Entry 8E1P (X-ray diffraction, 3.82 A resolution); this record covers chains X and Z of the 18 polymer chains in the assembly.

== Chain X (and Z) ==
Name: Envelope glycoprotein gp41
Organism: Human immunodeficiency virus 1
Notes: chain Z of this document is another copy of the same molecule, construct and numbering; everything in this record applies to it too
Reference sequence: Q2N0S6 (Q2N0S6_9HIV1); residues 512-664 here correspond to UniProt positions 509-661 (UniProt number = residue number - 3)
Sequence (153 residues; each row starts with the number of its first residue):
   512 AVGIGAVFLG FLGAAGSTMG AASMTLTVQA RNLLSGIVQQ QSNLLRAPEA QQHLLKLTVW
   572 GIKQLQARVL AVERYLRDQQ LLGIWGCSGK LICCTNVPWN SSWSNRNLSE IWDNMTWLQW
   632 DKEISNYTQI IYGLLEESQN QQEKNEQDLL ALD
Unresolved in the structure: 512-517, 547-564
Construct notes: conflict Pro559 (Ile556 in Q2N0S6), Cys605 (Thr602 in Q2N0S6)
Disulfide bonds: Cys598-Cys604
Covalently attached groups: N-acetylglucosamine (NAG) linked to Asn611, Asn637

== How chain X and chain Z interact ==
Contacting residue pairs (11):
  Ile573(X) - Leu568(Z)  hydrophobic
  Leu576(X) - Leu576(Z)  hydrophobic
  Gln577(X) - Lys567(Z)
  Val580(X) - Arg579(Z)
  Val580(X) - Val580(Z)  hydrophobic
  Glu584(X) - Arg579(Z)  salt bridge
  Leu587(X) - Leu587(Z)  hydrophobic
  Gln591(X) - Leu545(Z)
  Gln591(X) - Tyr586(Z)  hydrogen bond
  Gln652(X) - Thr538(Z)  hydrogen bond
  Lys655(X) - Gly600(Z)
Also at the interface, not in a pair above, chain X (10 interface residues in all): Asp659
Also at the interface, not in a pair above, chain Z (15 interface residues in all): Ala541, Arg542, Val583, Lys601, Ile603

== Overview ==
Chain X and chain Z form an interface of 10 and 15 residues respectively; the contacts include 2 hydrogen
bonds and 1 salt bridge. Polar contacts include Glu584(X)-Arg579(Z), Gln591(X)-Tyr586(Z) and
Gln652(X)-Thr538(Z). Covalently linked N-acetylglucosamine: at Asn611(X) and Asn637(X).
Chain X and chain Z are both Envelope glycoprotein gp41 (Human immunodeficiency virus 1); the structure,
Crystal structure of BG505 SOSIP.v4.1-GT1.2 trimer in complex with gl-PGV20 and PGT124 Fabs, was determined by
X-ray diffraction.
